Entry 8FLW (electron microscopy, 3.58 A resolution); this record covers chains B and F of the 8 polymer chains in the assembly.

[Chain B (and F)]
Name: Envelope glycoprotein gp41
Organism: Human immunodeficiency virus 1
Notes: chain F of this document is another copy of the same molecule, construct and numbering; everything in this record applies to it too
Reference sequence: Q2N0S6 (Q2N0S6_9HIV1); residues 512-664 here correspond to UniProt positions 509-661 (UniProt number = residue number - 3)
Sequence (153 residues; numbered 512 to 664; the number before each row is that of its first residue):
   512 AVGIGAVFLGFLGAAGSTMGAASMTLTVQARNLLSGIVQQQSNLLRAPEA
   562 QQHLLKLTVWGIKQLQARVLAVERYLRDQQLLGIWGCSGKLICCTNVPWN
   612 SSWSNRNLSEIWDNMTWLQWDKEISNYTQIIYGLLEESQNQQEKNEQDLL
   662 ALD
Unresolved in the structure: 512-519, 547-568
Cystine bridges: Cys598-Cys604
Covalent attachments: N-acetylglucosamine (NAG) linked to Asn611, Asn637
Differences from the reference sequence: conflict Pro559 (Ile556 in Q2N0S6), Cys605 (Thr602 in Q2N0S6)

[How chain B and chain F interact]
Pairs across the interface (23):
  Gln577(B) with Leu576(F); Arg579(F)
  Val580(B) with Arg579(F)
  Leu581(B) with Arg579(F)
  Val583(B) with Val583(F), hydrophobic
  Glu584(B) with Arg579(F), salt bridge
  Leu587(B) with Val583(F), hydrophobic; Tyr586(F), hydrophobic
  Arg588(B) with Arg542(F)
  Gln591(B) with Ala541(F); Leu545(F); Tyr586(F), hydrogen bond
  Leu592(B) with Arg542(F)
  Gly594(B) with Gly600(F)
  Ile595(B) with Thr538(F)
  Ser599(B) with Gly600(F)
  Glu647(B) with Thr538(F); Arg542(F), salt bridge
  Asn651(B) with Met535(F), hydrogen bond (side chain-backbone)
  Glu654(B) with Leu602(F); Ile603(F)
  Lys655(B) with Met535(F), hydrogen bond
  Gln658(B) with Ile603(F)
Also at the interface, not in a pair above, chain B (18 interface residues in all): Leu576
Also at the interface, not in a pair above, chain F (15 interface residues in all): Ser546, Val580, Leu587

[In short]
18 residues of chain B and 15 residues of chain F are in contact; the contacts include 3 hydrogen bonds and 2
salt bridges. Polar contacts include Glu584(B)-Arg579(F), Glu647(B)-Arg542(F) and Gln591(B)-Tyr586(F).
Covalently linked N-acetylglucosamine: at Asn611(B) and Asn637(B).
Both chains are Envelope glycoprotein gp41 (Human immunodeficiency virus 1). Entry 8FLW (Cryo-EM Structure of
PGT145 DU303 Fab in complex with BG505 DS-SOSIP.664) was determined by electron microscopy (same publication
as 8FK5 and 8FL1).
